7L47 - chains A and B; structure by X-ray diffraction, 1.55 A resolution.

# Chain A
Protein: Tryptophan synthase alpha chain
Source organism: Salmonella typhimurium (strain LT2 / SGSC1412 / ATCC 700720)
Notes: EC 4.2.1.20
UniProt: P00929 (TRPA_SALTY); residues 1-268 here = UniProt positions 1-268
Amino-acid sequence (268 residues; numbered 1 to 268; the number before each row is that of its first residue):
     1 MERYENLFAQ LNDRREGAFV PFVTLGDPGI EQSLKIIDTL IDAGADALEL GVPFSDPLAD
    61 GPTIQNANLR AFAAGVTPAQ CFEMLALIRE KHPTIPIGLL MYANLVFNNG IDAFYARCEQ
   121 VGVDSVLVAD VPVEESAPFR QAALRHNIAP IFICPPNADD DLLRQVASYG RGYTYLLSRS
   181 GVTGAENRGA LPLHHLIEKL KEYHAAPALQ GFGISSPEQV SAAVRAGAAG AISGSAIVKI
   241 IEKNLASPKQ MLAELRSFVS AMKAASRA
Disordered / not traced: 178-191, 268
Swiss-Prot annotation at these positions:
  - active site (Proton acceptor): E49, D60

# Chain B
Protein: Tryptophan synthase beta chain
Source organism: Salmonella typhimurium (strain LT2 / SGSC1412 / ATCC 700720)
Notes: EC 4.2.1.20
UniProt: P0A2K1 (TRPB_SALTY); residue numbers follow UniProt; this construct covers 1-397
Amino-acid sequence (397 residues; each row starts with the number of its first residue):
     1 MTTLLNPYFG EFGGMYVPQI LMPALNQLEE AFVSAQKDPE FQAQFADLLK NYAGRPTALT
    61 KCQNITAGTR TTLYLKREDL LHGGAHKTNQ VLGQALLAKR MGKSEIIAET GAGQHGVASA
   121 LASALLGLKC RIYMGAKDVE RQSPNVFRMR LMGAEVIPVH SGSATLTDAC NEALRDWSGS
   181 YETAHYMLGT AAGPHPYPTI VREFQRMIGE ETKAQILDKE GRLPDAVIAC VGGGSNAIGM
   241 FADFINDTSV GLIGVEPGGH GIETGEHGAP LKHGRVGIYF GMKAPMMQTA DGQIEESYSI
   301 SAGLDFPSVG PQHAYLNSIG RADYVSITDD EALEAFKTLC RHEGIIPALE SSHALAHALK
   361 MMREQPEKEQ LLVVNLSGRG DKDIFTVHDI LKARGEI
Disordered / not traced: 1, 397
Glycans and other covalent adducts: pyridoxal phosphate (PLP) linked to K87
Sequence notes: engineered mutation T167 (Lys in P0A2K1)
Swiss-Prot annotation at these positions:
  - modified residue: K87 (N6-(pyridoxal phosphate)lysine)

# How chain A and chain B interact
Residue-residue contacts - 70 pairs, chain A then chain B:
  P53(A) - Q293(B)  hydrogen bond (backbone-side chain)
  F54(A) - G292(B)
  F54(A) - Q293(B)
  F54(A) - I294(B)  hydrophobic
  S55(A) - Q293(B)  hydrogen bond (backbone-side chain)
  S55(A) - I294(B)  hydrogen bond (side chain-backbone)
  D56(A) - T167(B)  hydrogen bond
  D56(A) - I294(B)
  P57(A) - T167(B)
  P57(A) - N171(B)
  L58(A) - T167(B)
  L58(A) - C170(B)  hydrophobic
  L58(A) - N171(B)
  L58(A) - F280(B)  hydrophobic
  A59(A) - P18(B)  hydrophobic
  A59(A) - N171(B)  hydrogen bond (backbone-side chain)
  D60(A) - N171(B)  hydrogen bond (backbone-side chain)
  P62(A) - S161(B)
  P62(A) - E172(B)
  P62(A) - R175(B)
  Q65(A) - S161(B)  hydrogen bond
  Q65(A) - D168(B)
  Q65(A) - N171(B)  hydrogen bond
  Q65(A) - E172(B)  hydrogen bond
  N66(A) - S161(B)
  N66(A) - G162(B)  hydrogen bond (side chain-backbone)
  L69(A) - G162(B)
  L69(A) - S163(B)
  F72(A) - Q293(B)
  T77(A) - D291(B)
  P78(A) - D291(B)
  P78(A) - Q293(B)
  A103(A) - I278(B)  hydrophobic
  N104(A) - G277(B)
  N104(A) - I278(B)  hydrogen bond (side chain-backbone)
  N104(A) - Q288(B)  hydrogen bond
  N104(A) - G292(B)  hydrogen bond (side chain-backbone)
  N104(A) - I294(B)
  L105(A) - D291(B)
  L105(A) - G292(B)
  F107(A) - V276(B)
  F107(A) - G277(B)
  F107(A) - I278(B)  hydrophobic
  F107(A) - K283(B)
  N108(A) - R275(B)  hydrogen bond
  N108(A) - Q288(B)
  N108(A) - A290(B)  hydrogen bond (side chain-backbone)
  N108(A) - D291(B)
  N108(A) - G292(B)
  A129(A) - P18(B)
  D130(A) - Y16(B)
  D130(A) - V17(B)  hydrogen bond (backbone-backbone)
  D130(A) - P18(B)
  P132(A) - M15(B)
  P132(A) - V17(B)
  P132(A) - Q19(B)
  P132(A) - M22(B)  hydrophobic
  V133(A) - Q19(B)  hydrogen bond (backbone-side chain)
  E134(A) - Q19(B)  hydrogen bond
  E134(A) - M22(B)
  E135(A) - Y8(B)  hydrogen bond
  E135(A) - G14(B)
  E135(A) - M15(B)  hydrogen bond (side chain-backbone)
  E135(A) - Y16(B)  hydrogen bond
  P155(A) - Q19(B)
  P156(A) - I20(B)
  N157(A) - I20(B)  hydrogen bond (side chain-backbone)
  N157(A) - P23(B)
  N157(A) - Y181(B)  hydrogen bond
  L162(A) - Q19(B)
Interface residues without a listed pair, chain A (34 interface residues in all): G61, V131, F139, I153
Interface residues without a listed pair, chain B (37 interface residues in all): T2, L174, Y279, M286, T289

# In short
The interface between chain A and chain B involves 34 residues on one side and 37 on the other; the contacts
include 23 hydrogen bonds. Polar pairs include P53(A)-Q293(B), S55(A)-Q293(B) and S55(A)-I294(B). From
UniProt: active-site residues E49(A) and D60(A) on chain A.
Chain A is Tryptophan synthase alpha chain and chain B is Tryptophan synthase beta chain, both from Salmonella
typhimurium (strain LT2 / SGSC1412 / ATCC 700720); the structure, The internal aldimine form of the beta-K167T
mutant Tryptophan Synthase from Salmonella at 1.55 Angstrom resolution ..., was determined by X-ray
diffraction.
